PDB entry 4YFK | X-ray diffraction, 3.57 A resolution | chains D and F of the 6 polymer chains in the assembly

Chain D:
Molecule: DNA-directed RNA polymerase subunit beta'
From: Escherichia coli O139:H28 (strain E24377A / ETEC)
Notes: EC 2.7.7.6
UniProt: A7ZUK2 (RPOC_ECO24); residues 1-1407 here = UniProt positions 1-1407
Amino-acid sequence (1407 residues; each row starts with the number of its first residue):
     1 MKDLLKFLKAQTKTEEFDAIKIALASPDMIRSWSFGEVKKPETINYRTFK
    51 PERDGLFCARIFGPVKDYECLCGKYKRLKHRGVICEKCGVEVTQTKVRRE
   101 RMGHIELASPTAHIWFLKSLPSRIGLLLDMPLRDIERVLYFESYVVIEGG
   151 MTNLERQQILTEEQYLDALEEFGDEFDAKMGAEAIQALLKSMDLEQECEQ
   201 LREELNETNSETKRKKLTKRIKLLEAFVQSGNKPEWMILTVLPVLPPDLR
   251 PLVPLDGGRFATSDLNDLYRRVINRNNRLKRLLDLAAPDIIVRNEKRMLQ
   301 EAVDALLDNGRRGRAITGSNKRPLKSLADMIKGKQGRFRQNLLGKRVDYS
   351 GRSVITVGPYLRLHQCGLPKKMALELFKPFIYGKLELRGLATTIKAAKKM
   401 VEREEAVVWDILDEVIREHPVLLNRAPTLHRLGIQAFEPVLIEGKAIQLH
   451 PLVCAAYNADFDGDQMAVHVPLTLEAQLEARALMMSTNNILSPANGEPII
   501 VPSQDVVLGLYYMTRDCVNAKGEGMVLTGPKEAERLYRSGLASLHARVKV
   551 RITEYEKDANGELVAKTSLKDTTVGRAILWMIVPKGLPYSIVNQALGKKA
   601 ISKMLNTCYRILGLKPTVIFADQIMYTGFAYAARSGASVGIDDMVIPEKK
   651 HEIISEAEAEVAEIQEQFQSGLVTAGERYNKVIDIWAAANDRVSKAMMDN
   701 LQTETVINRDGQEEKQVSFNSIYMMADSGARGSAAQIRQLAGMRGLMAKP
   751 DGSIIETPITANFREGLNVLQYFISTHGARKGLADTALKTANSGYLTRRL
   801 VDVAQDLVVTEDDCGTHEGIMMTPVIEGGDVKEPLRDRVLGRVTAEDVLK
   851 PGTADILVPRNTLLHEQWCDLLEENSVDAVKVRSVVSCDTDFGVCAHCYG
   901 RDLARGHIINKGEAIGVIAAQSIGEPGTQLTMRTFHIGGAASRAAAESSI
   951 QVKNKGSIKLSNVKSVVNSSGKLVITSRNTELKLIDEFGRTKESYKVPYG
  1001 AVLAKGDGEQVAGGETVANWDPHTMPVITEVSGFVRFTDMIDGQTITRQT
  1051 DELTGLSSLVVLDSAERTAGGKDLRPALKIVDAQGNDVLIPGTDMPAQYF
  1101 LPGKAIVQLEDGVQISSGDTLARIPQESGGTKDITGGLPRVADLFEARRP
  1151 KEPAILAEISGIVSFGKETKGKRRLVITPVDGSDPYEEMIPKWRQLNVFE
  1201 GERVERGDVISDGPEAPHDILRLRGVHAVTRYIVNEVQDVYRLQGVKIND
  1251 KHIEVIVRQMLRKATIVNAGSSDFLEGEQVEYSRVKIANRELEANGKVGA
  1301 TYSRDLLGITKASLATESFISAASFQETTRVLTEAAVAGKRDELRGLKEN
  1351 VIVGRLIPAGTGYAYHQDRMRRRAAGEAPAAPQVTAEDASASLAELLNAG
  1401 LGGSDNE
Unresolved in the structure: 1-7, 335-337, 932-1134, 1377-1407
Bound ions: Zn2+ site 1: Cys70, Cys72, Cys85; Mg2+ site 1: Ala459, Asp460 (shared with 1 residue of chain C); Mg2+ site 2: Asp462, Asp464; Zn2+ site 2: Cys814, Cys888, Cys895, Cys898
Residues lining bound ligands: 4C6 (3,5-dimethyl-N-{2-[4-(4-methylbenzyl)piperidin-1-yl]-3,4-dioxocyclobut-1-en-1-yl}-1,2-oxazole-4-sulfonamide): Ile331, Lys332, Leu342, Leu343, Gly344, Lys345, Ile1320, Ala1323, Thr1328, Leu1332, Val1351, Ile1352
UniProt features mapped onto this chain:
  - binding site (Zn(2+)): Cys70, Cys72, Cys85, Cys88, Cys814, Cys888, Cys895, Cys898
  - binding site (Mg(2+)): Asp460, Asp462, Asp464
  - modified residue: Lys972 (N6-acetyllysine)
What the authors report for this chain:
  - binding site for 4C6: Ile331 to Asp348, Ala1323, Leu1332
  - conformationally variable residues (loop rearrangement): Phe338 to Gln340

Chain F:
Molecule: RNA polymerase sigma factor RpoD
From: Escherichia coli (strain K12)
UniProt: P00579 (RPOD_ECOLI); numbering as in UniProt (aligned over 1-613)
Amino-acid sequence (613 residues; each row starts with the number of its first residue):
     1 MEQNPQSQLKLLVTRGKEQGYLTYAEVNDHLPEDIVDSDQIEDIIQMIND
    51 MGIQVMEEAPDADDLMLAENTADEDAAEAAAQVLSSVESEIGRTTDPVRM
   101 YMREMGTVELLTREGEIDIAKRIEDGINQVQCSVAEYPEAITYLLEQYDR
   151 VEAEEARLSDLITGFVDPNAEEDLAPTATHVGSELSQEDLDDDEDEDEED
   201 GDDDSADDDNSIDPELAREKFAELRAQYVVTRDTIKAKGRSHATAQEEIL
   251 KLSEVFKQFRLVPKQFDYLVNSMRVMMDRVRTQERLIMKLCVEQCKMPKK
   301 NFITLFTGNETSDTWFNAAIAMNKPWSEKLHDVSEEVHRALQKLQQIEEE
   351 TGLTIEQVKDINRRMSIGEAKARRAKKEMVEANLRLVISIAKKYTNRGLQ
   401 FLDLIQEGNIGLMKAVDKFEYRRGYKFSTYATWWIRQAITRSIADQARTI
   451 RIPVHMIETINKLNRISRQMLQEMGREPTPEELAERMLMPEDKIRKVLKI
   501 AKEPISMETPIGDDEDSHLGDFIEDTTLELPLDSATTESLRAATHDVLAG
   551 LTAREAKVLRMRFGIDMNTDYTLEEVGKQFDVTRERIRQIEAKALRKLRH
   601 PSRSEVLRSFLDD
Unresolved in the structure: 1-93, 168-212, 237-242, 613
UniProt features mapped onto this chain:
  - DNA-binding region: Leu573 to Ala592 (H-T-H motif)
  - region: Arg584 to Arg599 (Interaction with anti-sigma factors)
  - motif: Asp403 to Gln406 (Interaction with polymerase core subunit RpoC)
  - site: Arg562 (Interaction with anti-sigma factors)
  - mutagenesis: Ala553 (A553D: Disrupts the interaction with Escherichia phage lambda antitermination protein Q), Arg596 (R596D/E: 2-fold reduction in activation of class II Crp-dependent promoters)

How chain D and chain F interact:
Contacting residue pairs (85; chain D residue first):
  Glu42(D) with Arg451(F), salt bridge
  Thr43(D) with Thr449(F), hydrogen bond (side chain-backbone); Ile450(F)
  Ile44(D) with Ile450(F), hydrophobic
  Tyr46(D) with Arg451(F); Ile452(F), hydrophobic; Pro453(F); Ile500(F)
  Arg47(D) with Ile500(F)
  Phe49(D) with Ile500(F), hydrophobic
  Arg77(D) with Met567(F)
  Lys79(D) with Asn568(F)
  Arg133(D) with Thr95(F)
  Tyr140(D) with Thr95(F); Met100(F), hydrophobic
  Glu142(D) with Met100(F)
  Pro251(D) with Met507(F)
  Val253(D) with Ile523(F), hydrophobic
  Gly257(D) with Lys499(F), hydrogen bond (backbone-side chain); Lys502(F)
  Arg259(D) with Lys502(F); Glu503(F), hydrogen bond (side chain-backbone); Ile505(F)
  Phe260(D) with Pro504(F); Ile505(F), hydrogen bond (backbone-backbone)
  Ala261(D) with Ile505(F)
  Thr262(D) with Ile505(F), hydrogen bond (backbone-backbone); Ser506(F); Met507(F), hydrogen bond (backbone-backbone)
  Ser263(D) with Met507(F)
  Asp264(D) with Ser506(F), hydrogen bond; Met507(F); Glu508(F)
  Arg270(D) with Gln446(F), hydrogen bond (side chain-backbone); Arg448(F), hydrogen bond (side chain-backbone); Thr449(F)
  Arg271(D) with Gln400(F), hydrogen bond
  Asn274(D) with Gln446(F), hydrogen bond
  Arg275(D) with Gln400(F); Asp403(F), salt bridge
  Arg278(D) with Asp403(F), salt bridge; Gln406(F); Glu407(F), salt bridge
  Arg281(D) with Glu407(F), salt bridge; Ile410(F)
  Leu282(D) with Gln406(F); Ile410(F), hydrophobic
  Leu285(D) with Met413(F), hydrophobic
  Ala286(D) with Lys377(F)
  Ala287(D) with Met413(F), hydrophobic
  Pro288(D) with Lys377(F); Glu381(F)
  Ile290(D) with Glu104(F); Leu384(F), hydrophobic
  Ile291(D) with Gln406(F); Asn409(F)
  Arg293(D) with Glu104(F), salt bridge
  Asn294(D) with Pro97(F); Tyr101(F); Leu402(F); Gln406(F)
  Glu295(D) with Gln406(F)
  Arg297(D) with Met100(F); Tyr101(F); Glu104(F), salt bridge
  Met298(D) with Leu402(F); Asp403(F); Gln406(F)
  Asn320(D) with Ser506(F)
  Arg322(D) with Pro510(F)
  Lys325(D) with Glu508(F), salt bridge
  Tyr382(D) with Leu532(F)
  Thr392(D) with Val606(F)
  Thr393(D) with Ser539(F), hydrogen bond; Ser609(F); Phe610(F)
  Ile394(D) with Ala535(F), hydrophobic
  Lys395(D) with Thr536(F); Ser609(F); Phe610(F); Asp612(F), salt bridge
  Lys398(D) with Leu532(F)
  Lys399(D) with Ser609(F), hydrogen bond (side chain-backbone); Leu611(F), hydrogen bond (side chain-backbone); Asp612(F)
Also at the interface, not in a pair above, chain D (56 interface residues in all): Asn45, Thr95, Glu136, Leu252, Leu255, Gly258, Glu301, Ala396
Also at the interface, not in a pair above, chain F (57 interface residues in all): Arg103, Met105, Arg373, Val380, Ile405, Ala447, Met456, Leu519, Thr527, Gly564, Thr569, Glu605

In short:
56 residues of chain D face 57 of chain F across their interface; the contacts include 14 hydrogen bonds and 9
salt bridges. Polar pairs include Glu42(D)-Arg451(F), Arg275(D)-Asp403(F) and Arg278(D)-Asp403(F). Bound to
chain D: compound 4C6. The paper reports a binding site for 4C6 at Ile331(D), Ala1323(D) and Leu1332(D);
conformational variability at Phe338(D).
Chain D is DNA-directed RNA polymerase subunit beta' (Escherichia coli O139:H28 (strain E24377A / ETEC)) and
chain F is RNA polymerase sigma factor RpoD (Escherichia coli (strain K12)); the structure, Escherichia coli
RNA polymerase in complex with squaramide compound 8, was determined by X-ray diffraction (same publication as
4YFN and 4YFX).
